PDB entry 8IPL | X-ray diffraction, 2.20 A resolution | chains B and A

# Chain B
Name: Putative ribosome-binding factor A, mitochondrial
Source organism: Homo sapiens
Reference sequence: Q8N0V3 (RBFA_HUMAN); residues -7 to 26 here correspond to UniProt positions 227-260 (UniProt number = residue number + 234)
Chain sequence (34 residues; row label = number of the first residue in the row; numbers below 1 keep their minus sign (Thr-7 is residue -7)):
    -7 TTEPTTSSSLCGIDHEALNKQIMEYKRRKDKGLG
Not modelled in the structure: -7 to 0, 23-26

# Chain A
Name: 12S rRNA N4-methylcytidine (m4C) methyltransferase
Source organism: Homo sapiens
Notes: EC 2.1.1.-
Reference sequence: A6NJ78 (MET15_HUMAN); residues 1-338 here correspond to UniProt positions 70-407 (UniProt number = residue number + 69)
Chain sequence (338 residues; each row starts with the number of its first residue):
     1 KLHIPVMVDEVVHCLSPQKGQIFLDMTFGSGGHTKAILQKESDIVLYALD
    51 RDPTAYALAEHLSELYPKQIRAMLGQFSQAEALLMKAGVQPGTFDGVLMD
   101 LGCSSMQLDTPERGFSLRKDGPLDMRMDGGRYPDMPTAADVVNALDQQAL
   151 ASILRTYGEEKHAKKIASAIVQARSIYPITRTQQLASIVAGAFPPSAIYT
   201 RKDLLQRSTHIATKTFQALRIFVNNELNELYTGLKTAQKFLRPGGRLVAL
   251 SFHSLEDRIVKRFLLGISMTERFNLSVRQQVMKTSQLGSDHENTEEVSMR
   301 RAPLMWELIHKKVLSPQDQDVQDNPRGRSAKLRAAIKL
Not modelled in the structure: 1-5, 270-303, 315-328
Residues lining bound ligands: S-adenosylmethionine (SAM): Met26, Thr27, Phe28, Gly29, Ser30, Gly31, Gly32, His33, Asp50, Arg51, Asp52, Ala55, Gly75, Gln76, Phe77, Asp100, Leu101, Gly102, Cys103, Ser104, Gln107, Met127, Glu229
Curated features (UniProtKB/Swiss-Prot):
  - binding site (S-adenosyl-L-methionine): Gly31 to His33, Asp50, Phe77, Asp100, Gln107
  - modified residue: Ser289 (Phosphoserine)
From the paper describing this entry:
  - conformationally variable residues (order/disorder transition): Thr270 to Glu292
  - mutagenesis - D50A/R51A, E229A: abolished binding to S-adenosylmethionine

# Chain B / chain A interface
Residue-residue contacts (31; chain B residue first):
  Ser1(B) with Asn228(A)
  Leu2(B) with Asn228(A), hydrogen bond (backbone-side chain); Tyr231(A), hydrophobic
  Cys3(B) with Thr156(A); Leu227(A), hydrophobic; Asn228(A), hydrogen bond
  Ile5(B) with Ser152(A); Thr156(A); Tyr157(A); Phe222(A), hydrophobic
  His7(B) with Tyr157(A), hydrogen bond; Phe222(A); Asn225(A), hydrogen bond; Asn228(A)
  Leu10(B) with Leu145(A); Ala149(A), hydrophobic; Phe222(A), hydrophobic
  Asn11(B) with Pro136(A)
  Gln13(B) with Asp146(A)
  Ile14(B) with Pro136(A), hydrophobic; Asp140(A); Val141(A), hydrophobic; Leu145(A), hydrophobic; Phe222(A), hydrophobic
  Met15(B) with Asp134(A); Pro136(A), hydrophobic
  Tyr17(B) with Asp140(A); Asn143(A); Ala144(A), hydrophobic
  Lys18(B) with Asp134(A); Asp140(A), salt bridge
Other interface residues (no listed pair), chain A (19 interface residues in all): Ile153, Ile259
From the paper, about this interface:
  - specific contacts: Leu2(B)-Asn228(A) (backbone contact), His7(B)-Phe222(A), Gln13(B)-Asp146(A), Tyr17(B)-Asn143(A), Lys18(B)-Asp140(A), Tyr157(A)-His7(B), Asn225(A)-His7(B), Asn228(A)-His7(B)
  - interface residues, chain B: Cys3(B), Ile5(B), His7(B), Asn11(B), Ile14(B)
  - hot spots on chain B (mutagenesis) - C3A, H7A (10-fold), I14A: decreased binding to 12S rRNA N4-methylcytidine (m4C) methyltransferase (chain A)
  - hot spots on chain B (mutagenesis) - H7A/Y17A/K18A, Y17A/K18A: abolished binding to 12S rRNA N4-methylcytidine (m4C) methyltransferase (chain A)
  - hot spots on chain A (mutagenesis) - D140A/F222A, D140A/N143A/D146A: abolished binding to Putative ribosome-binding factor A, mitochondrial (chain B)

# Summary
The interface between chain B and chain A involves 12 residues on one side and 19 on the other, with 4
hydrogen bonds and 1 salt bridge. Polar pairs include Lys18(B)-Asp140(A), Leu2(B)-Asn228(A) and
Cys3(B)-Asn228(A). The paper describes a backbone contact between Leu2(B) and Asn228(A); contacts between
His7(B) and Phe222(A), Gln13(B) and Asp146(A) and Tyr17(B) and Asn143(A) among others. From the paper: C3A,
H7A and I14A of chain B reduce binding to 12S rRNA N4-methylcytidine (m4C) methyltransferase (chain A);
interface residues Cys3(B), Ile5(B) and His7(B) among others; 9 substitutions were tested in all.
Here chain B is Putative ribosome-binding factor A, mitochondrial and chain A is 12S rRNA N4-methylcytidine
(m4C) methyltransferase, both from Homo sapiens. Entry 8IPL (The structure of human mitochondrial
methyltransferase METTL15 with RBFA and SAM) was determined by X-ray diffraction (same publication as 8IPI,
8IPK and 8IPM).
